7F1U - chains A and D of the 4 polymer chains in the assembly; structure by X-ray diffraction, 2.40 A resolution.

Chain A (and D):
Molecule: L-methionine gamma-lyase
Organism: Pseudomonas putida
Notes: EC 4.4.1.11, 4.4.1.2; chain D of this document is another copy of the same molecule, construct and numbering; everything in this record applies to it too
UniProt: P13254 (MEGL_PSEPU); numbering as in UniProt (aligned over 1-398)
Amino-acid sequence (398 residues; numbered 1 to 398; the number before each row is that of its first residue):
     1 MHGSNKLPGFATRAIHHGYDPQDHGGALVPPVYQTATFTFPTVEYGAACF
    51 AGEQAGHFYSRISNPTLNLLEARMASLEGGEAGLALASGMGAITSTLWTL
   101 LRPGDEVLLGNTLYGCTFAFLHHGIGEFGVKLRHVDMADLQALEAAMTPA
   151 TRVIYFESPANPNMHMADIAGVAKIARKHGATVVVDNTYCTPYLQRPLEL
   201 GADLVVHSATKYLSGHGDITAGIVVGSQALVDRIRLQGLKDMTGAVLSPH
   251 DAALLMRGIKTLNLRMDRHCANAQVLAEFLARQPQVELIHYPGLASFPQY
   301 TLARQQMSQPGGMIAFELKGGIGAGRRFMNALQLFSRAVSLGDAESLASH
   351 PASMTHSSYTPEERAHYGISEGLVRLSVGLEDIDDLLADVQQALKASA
Unresolved in the structure: 1-2 (chain D: 1-6)
Sequence notes: engineered mutation Ser349 (Gln in P13254)
Small-molecule neighbours:
  - 3LM ((2E)-2-[({3-hydroxy-2-methyl-5-[(phosphonooxy)methyl]pyridin-4-yl}methyl)amino]-4-(methylsulfanyl)but-2-enoic acid): Ser88, Gly89, Met90, Ile93, Tyr114, Glu157, Asn161, Asp186, Thr188, Tyr189, Ser208, Thr210, Lys211, Thr220, Ala221, Val339, Ser340, Leu341, Thr355, Arg375
  - methionine (MET): Phe50, Phe58, Tyr59, Arg61, Ile62
Swiss-Prot annotation at these positions:
  - binding site (pyridoxal 5'-phosphate): Tyr59 to Arg61, Gly89, Met90, Ser208 to Thr210
  - binding site (substrate): Tyr114, Arg375
  - modified residue: Lys211 (N6-(pyridoxal phosphate)lysine)
  - mutagenesis: Arg61 (R61A/E/F: Loss of elimination activity against L-methionine), Cys116 (C116H: Drastic decrease of the catalytic efficiency of the elimination reaction with L-methionine, by 6700-fold, and increases that with L-cysteine by 7-fold, mainly due to changes in kcat ...), Lys240 (K240D/E: Marked decrease in elimination activity against both L-methionine and DL-homocysteine ...), Asp241 (D241H/R: 5 to 14-fold reduction in alpha,gamma-elimination activity against L-methionine, while no change in affinity for L-methionine)

Interface between chain A and chain D:
Contacting residue pairs (60; chain A residue first):
  Pro8(A) - Asp385(D)
  Gly9(A) - Asp382(D)
  Gly9(A) - Asp385(D)  hydrogen bond (backbone-side chain)
  Ala11(A) - Leu380(D)
  Thr12(A) - Leu334(D)
  Thr12(A) - Glu381(D)
  Thr12(A) - Asp382(D)  hydrogen bond (side chain-backbone)
  Thr12(A) - Asp385(D)  hydrogen bond
  Ile15(A) - Glu345(D)
  Ile15(A) - Leu380(D)
  Ile15(A) - Glu381(D)
  His16(A) - Leu334(D)
  His16(A) - Glu345(D)
  His16(A) - Glu381(D)  salt bridge
  Leu28(A) - Asp343(D)
  Leu28(A) - Glu345(D)
  Leu28(A) - Leu347(D)  hydrophobic
  Val29(A) - His216(D)
  Val29(A) - Gly217(D)
  Ser214(A) - Arg257(D)  hydrogen bond
  His216(A) - Val29(D)
  His216(A) - Arg257(D)
  His216(A) - Thr261(D)
  Gly217(A) - Val29(D)
  Asp218(A) - Arg257(D)  salt bridge
  Leu254(A) - Leu254(D)  hydrophobic
  Leu254(A) - Arg257(D)  hydrogen bond (backbone-side chain)
  Arg257(A) - Ser214(D)  hydrogen bond (side chain-backbone)
  Arg257(A) - His216(D)  hydrogen bond
  Arg257(A) - Asp218(D)  salt bridge
  Arg257(A) - Leu254(D)  hydrogen bond (side chain-backbone)
  Arg257(A) - Arg257(D)
  Arg257(A) - Gly258(D)
  Gly258(A) - Arg257(D)
  Lys260(A) - Glu345(D)  salt bridge
  Thr261(A) - His216(D)
  Thr261(A) - Arg265(D)
  Asn263(A) - Arg268(D)
  Leu264(A) - Leu264(D)
  Leu264(A) - Arg268(D)
  Arg265(A) - Thr261(D)
  Arg268(A) - Asn263(D)
  Arg268(A) - Leu264(D)
  Leu334(A) - Thr12(D)
  Leu334(A) - His16(D)
  Asp343(A) - Leu28(D)
  Ala344(A) - Ile15(D)
  Glu345(A) - Ile15(D)
  Glu345(A) - His16(D)
  Glu345(A) - Lys260(D)  salt bridge
  Leu380(A) - Ala11(D)
  Leu380(A) - Ile15(D)
  Glu381(A) - Thr12(D)
  Glu381(A) - His16(D)  salt bridge
  Asp382(A) - Gly9(D)
  Asp382(A) - Ala11(D)
  Asp382(A) - Thr12(D)  hydrogen bond (backbone-side chain)
  Asp385(A) - Pro8(D)
  Asp385(A) - Gly9(D)  hydrogen bond (side chain-backbone)
  Asp385(A) - Thr12(D)  hydrogen bond
Other interface residues (no listed pair), chain A (34 interface residues in all): Pro21, His250, Asp267, Ser336, Leu347
Other interface residues (no listed pair), chain D (33 interface residues in all): His250, Asp267, Ser336, Ala344

Overview:
34 residues of chain A and 33 residues of chain D are in contact, with 11 hydrogen bonds and 6 salt bridges.
Among the polar pairs are His16(A)-Glu381(D), Asp218(A)-Arg257(D) and Lys260(A)-Glu345(D). Ligands of chain A:
compound 3LM and methionine.
Both chains are L-methionine gamma-lyase (Pseudomonas putida). Entry 7F1U (Crystal structure of Pseudomonas
putida methionine gamma-lyase Q349S mutant with L-methionine intermediates) was determined by X-ray
diffraction (same publication as 7F1P and 7F1V).
